PDB entry 7X7V | electron microscopy, 3.83 A resolution | chains F and E of the 7 polymer chains in the assembly

[Chain F]
Protein: X17 light chain
From: Mus musculus
Amino-acid sequence (107 residues; row label = number of the first residue in the row):
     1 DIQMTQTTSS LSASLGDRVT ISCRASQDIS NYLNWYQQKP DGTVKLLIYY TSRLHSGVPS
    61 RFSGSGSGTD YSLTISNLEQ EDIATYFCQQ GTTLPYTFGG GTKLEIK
Disulfide bonds: Cys23-Cys88

[Chain E]
Protein: Spike protein S1
From: Severe acute respiratory syndrome coronavirus
UniProt: P59594 (SPIKE_SARS); residue numbers follow UniProt; this construct covers 320-508
Amino-acid sequence (189 residues; row label = number of the first residue in the row):
   320 TNLCPFGEVF NATKFPSVYA WERKKISNCV ADYSVLYNST FFSTFKCYGV SATKLNDLCF
   380 SNVYADSFVV KGDDVRQIAP GQTGVIADYN YKLPDDFMGC VLAWNTRNID ATSTGNYNYK
   440 YRYLRHGKLR PFERDISNVP FSPDGKPCTP PALNCYWPLN DYGFYTTTGI GYQPYRVVVL
   500 SFELLNAPA
Disulfide bonds: Cys323-Cys348, Cys366-Cys419, Cys467-Cys474
Glycans and other covalent adducts: N-acetylglucosamine (NAG) linked to Asn330, Asn357

[Interface between chain F and chain E]
Contacting residue pairs (5):
  Tyr32(F) - Asp415(E)
  Thr92(F) - Leu504(E)
  Thr93(F) - Asn505(E)
  Leu94(F) - Leu504(E)
  Leu94(F) - Asn505(E)
Other interface residues (no listed pair), chain F (7 interface residues in all): Ser56, Gly91, Tyr96
Other interface residues (no listed pair), chain E (4 interface residues in all): Arg449

[In short]
Chain F and chain E form an interface of 7 and 4 residues respectively. N-acetylglucosamine is covalently
linked to Asn330(E) and Asn357(E).
Chain F is X17 light chain (Mus musculus) and chain E is Spike protein S1 (Severe acute respiratory syndrome
coronavirus); the structure, Cryo-EM structure of SARS-CoV spike protein in complex with three nAbs X01, X10
and X17, was determined by electron microscopy (same publication as 7X7T and 7X7U).
